PDB entry 1OR4 | X-ray diffraction, 2.15 A resolution | chains A and B

# Chain A (and B)
Molecule: Heme-based aerotactic transducer hemAT
From: Bacillus subtilis
Notes: chain B of this document is another copy of the same molecule, construct and numbering; everything in this record applies to it too
UniProtKB: O07621 (HEMAT_BACSU); residue numbers follow UniProt; this construct covers 1-178
Sequence (178 residues; numbered 1 to 178; the number before each row is that of its first residue):
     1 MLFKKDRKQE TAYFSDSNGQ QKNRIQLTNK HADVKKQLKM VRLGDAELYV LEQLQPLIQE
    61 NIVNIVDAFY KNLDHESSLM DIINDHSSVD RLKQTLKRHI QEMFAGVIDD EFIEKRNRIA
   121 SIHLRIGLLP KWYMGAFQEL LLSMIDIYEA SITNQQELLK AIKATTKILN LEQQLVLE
Disordered / not traced: 1-9 (chain B: 1-20)
Bound ions: heme Fe: His-123 (together with cyanide ion)
Small-molecule neighbours: cyanide ion / heme: Phe-69, Tyr-70, Leu-73, Leu-79, Ile-82, Ile-83, His-86, Ser-87, Arg-91, Leu-92, Thr-95, Leu-96, His-99, Lys-115, Ile-119, Ile-122, His-123, Arg-125, Ile-126, Leu-128, Trp-132, Tyr-133, Ala-136, Phe-137, Leu-140

# Interface between chain A and chain B
Residue-residue contacts (71; chain A residue first):
  Asp-33(A) / Lys-131(B)  salt bridge
  Asp-33(A) / Trp-132(B)
  Lys-36(A) / Glu-76(B)
  Lys-36(A) / Trp-132(B)
  Gln-37(A) / Lys-131(B)
  Gln-37(A) / Trp-132(B)
  Lys-39(A) / His-75(B)  hydrogen bond (side chain-backbone)
  Met-40(A) / Asn-72(B)  hydrogen bond (backbone-side chain)
  Met-40(A) / Trp-132(B)  hydrophobic
  Val-41(A) / Gln-138(B)
  Arg-42(A) / Asn-72(B)  hydrogen bond
  Arg-42(A) / Glu-139(B)  salt bridge
  Asn-72(A) / Met-40(B)  hydrogen bond (side chain-backbone)
  His-75(A) / Lys-39(B)
  His-75(A) / Met-40(B)
  Glu-76(A) / Lys-36(B)  salt bridge
  Pro-130(A) / Leu-177(B)
  Lys-131(A) / Asp-33(B)  salt bridge
  Lys-131(A) / Gln-37(B)
  Lys-131(A) / Gln-174(B)
  Lys-131(A) / Glu-178(B)  salt bridge
  Trp-132(A) / Asp-33(B)
  Trp-132(A) / Lys-36(B)
  Trp-132(A) / Gln-37(B)
  Trp-132(A) / Met-40(B)
  Met-134(A) / Met-134(B)  hydrophobic
  Met-134(A) / Asn-170(B)  hydrogen bond (backbone-side chain)
  Met-134(A) / Leu-177(B)  hydrophobic
  Gly-135(A) / Met-40(B)
  Gly-135(A) / Val-41(B)
  Gly-135(A) / Asn-170(B)
  Gly-135(A) / Gln-174(B)
  Ala-136(A) / Met-40(B)
  Gln-138(A) / Val-41(B)
  Gln-138(A) / Thr-166(B)  hydrogen bond (side chain-backbone)
  Gln-138(A) / Lys-167(B)
  Gln-138(A) / Asn-170(B)
  Glu-139(A) / Arg-42(B)  salt bridge
  Leu-141(A) / Thr-166(B)
  Leu-142(A) / Arg-42(B)
  Leu-142(A) / Lys-167(B)
  Ile-145(A) / Lys-163(B)
  Asp-146(A) / Lys-163(B)  salt bridge
  Glu-149(A) / Gln-155(B)
  Glu-149(A) / Gln-156(B)
  Glu-149(A) / Leu-159(B)
  Gln-155(A) / Thr-153(B)  hydrogen bond (side chain-backbone)
  Gln-155(A) / Gln-155(B)
  Gln-155(A) / Leu-158(B)
  Leu-158(A) / Gln-155(B)
  Leu-158(A) / Leu-159(B)  hydrophobic
  Leu-159(A) / Ile-145(B)  hydrophobic
  Leu-159(A) / Glu-149(B)
  Leu-159(A) / Ile-162(B)  hydrophobic
  Ile-162(A) / Leu-159(B)  hydrophobic
  Lys-163(A) / Asp-146(B)  salt bridge
  Lys-163(A) / Glu-149(B)  salt bridge
  Thr-166(A) / Gln-138(B)  hydrogen bond
  Thr-166(A) / Leu-141(B)
  Lys-167(A) / Gln-138(B)
  Lys-167(A) / Leu-142(B)
  Asn-170(A) / Met-134(B)  hydrogen bond (side chain-backbone)
  Asn-170(A) / Gly-135(B)
  Asn-170(A) / Gln-138(B)
  Gln-173(A) / Gln-173(B)  hydrogen bond
  Gln-174(A) / Lys-131(B)
  Gln-174(A) / Met-134(B)
  Gln-174(A) / Gly-135(B)
  Leu-177(A) / Met-134(B)  hydrophobic
  Leu-177(A) / Leu-177(B)  hydrophobic
  Glu-178(A) / Leu-177(B)
Interface residues without a listed pair, chain A (36 interface residues in all): Leu-73
Interface residues without a listed pair, chain B (37 interface residues in all): Leu-79, Pro-130

# Overview
The interface between chain A and chain B involves 36 residues on one side and 37 on the other; the contacts
include 10 hydrogen bonds and 9 salt bridges. Polar contacts include Asp-33(A)/Lys-131(B),
Arg-42(A)/Glu-139(B) and Glu-76(A)/Lys-36(B). Chain A binds cyanide ion / heme.
Both chains are Heme-based aerotactic transducer hemAT (Bacillus subtilis). Entry 1OR4 (Crystal Structure of
HemAT sensor domain from B.subtilis in the cyano-liganded form) was determined by X-ray diffraction, deposited
together with 1OR6.
